8UB4 - chains D and G of the 10 polymer chains in the assembly; structure by electron microscopy, 2.90 A resolution.

Chain D:
Molecule: Cell division control protein 48
Source organism: Saccharomyces cerevisiae
Notes: EC 3.6.4.6
UniProt: P25694 (CDC48_YEAST); residue numbers follow UniProt; this construct covers 1-835
Amino-acid sequence (835 residues; row label = number of the first residue in the row):
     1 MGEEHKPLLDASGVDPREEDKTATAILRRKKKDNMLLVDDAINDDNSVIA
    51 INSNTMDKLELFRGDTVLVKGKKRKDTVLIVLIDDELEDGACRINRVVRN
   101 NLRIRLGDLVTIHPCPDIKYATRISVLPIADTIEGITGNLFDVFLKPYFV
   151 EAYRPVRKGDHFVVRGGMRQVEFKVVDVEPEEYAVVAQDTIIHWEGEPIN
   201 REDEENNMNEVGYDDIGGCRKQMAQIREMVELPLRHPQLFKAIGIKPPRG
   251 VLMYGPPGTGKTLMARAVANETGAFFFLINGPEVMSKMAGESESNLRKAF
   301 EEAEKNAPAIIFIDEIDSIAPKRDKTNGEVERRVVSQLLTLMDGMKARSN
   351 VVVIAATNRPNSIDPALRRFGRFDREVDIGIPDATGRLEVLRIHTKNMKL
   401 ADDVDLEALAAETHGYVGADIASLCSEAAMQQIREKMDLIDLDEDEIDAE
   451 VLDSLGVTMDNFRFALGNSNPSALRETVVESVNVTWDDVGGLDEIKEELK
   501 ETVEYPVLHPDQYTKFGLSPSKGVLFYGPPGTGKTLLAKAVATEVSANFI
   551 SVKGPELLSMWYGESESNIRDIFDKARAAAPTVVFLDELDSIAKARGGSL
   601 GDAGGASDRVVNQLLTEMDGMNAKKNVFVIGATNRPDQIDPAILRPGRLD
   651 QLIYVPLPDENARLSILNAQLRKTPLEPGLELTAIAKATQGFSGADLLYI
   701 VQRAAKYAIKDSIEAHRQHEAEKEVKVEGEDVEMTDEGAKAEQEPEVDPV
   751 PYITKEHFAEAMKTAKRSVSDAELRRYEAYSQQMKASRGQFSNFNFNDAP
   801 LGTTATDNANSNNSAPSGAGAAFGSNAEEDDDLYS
Disordered / not traced: 1-210, 441-447, 723-747, 797-835
UniProt features mapped onto this chain:
  - binding site (ATP): P257 to L263, N358, H394, G531 to L536
  - modified residue: S472 (Phosphoserine), S519 (Phosphoserine), T735 (Phosphothreonine), S770 (Phosphoserine)
  - cross-link (Glycyl lysine isopeptide (Lys-Gly)): K305 (interchain with G-Cter in ubiquitin), K322 (interchain with G-Cter in ubiquitin), K346 (interchain with G-Cter in ubiquitin), K522 (interchain with G-Cter in ubiquitin), K539 (interchain with G-Cter in ubiquitin), K594 (interchain with G-Cter in ubiquitin), K673 (interchain with G-Cter in ubiquitin)
  - mutagenesis: K261 (K261A: Moderate reduction in growth rate; K261T: Probable loss of ATP binding. Complete loss of catalytic activity), E315 (E315A: Moderate reduction in growth rate; E315D: Severe loss of catalytic activity without affecting cooperativity between the 2 ATP-binding regions. Slight reduction in growth rate ...), N358 (N358A: Slight reduction in growth rate. Restores cell growth; when associated with Q-315), R369 (R369A: No effect on growth rate. Restores cell growth; when associated with Q-315), P471 (P471A/S: Restores cell growth; when associated with Q-315), R475 (R475H: Restores cell growth; when associated with Q-315), K534 (K534A/T: Severe loss of catalytic activity. Lethal), E588 (E588D: Moderate reduction in growth rate; E588Q: Lethal), R645 (R645A: Lethal)
Ion coordination: Mg2+ site 1: T262 (together with 08T); Mg2+ site 2: T535 (together with 08T)
Residues lining bound ligands:
  - 08T ([[[(2R,3S,4R,5R)-5-(6-aminopurin-9-yl)-3,4-bis(oxidanyl)oxolan-2-yl]methoxy-oxidanyl-phosphoryl]oxy-oxidanyl-phosphoryl]oxy-tris(fluoranyl)beryllium), molecule 1: D215, I216, G217, P256, P257, G258, T259, G260, K261, T262, L263, N358, V390, H394, G418, A419
  - 08T, molecule 2: D343, R369, R372
  - 08T, molecule 3: D488, V489, G490, L492, P529, P530, G531, T532, G533, K534, T535, L536, E588, N634, I666, Q670, G694, A695, L698
  - 08T, molecule 4: D619, R645, R648
From the paper describing this entry:
  - binding site for Substrate (chain G): K287 to A289, M560 to Y562
  - catalytic residues: E315, R369, R372, E588, R645, R648 (citing earlier work)
  - binding site for 08T: R369, R372, R645, R648

Chain G:
Molecule: Substrate
Source organism: Saccharomyces cerevisiae
Amino-acid sequence (22 residues; each row starts with the number of its first residue):
     1 AAAAAAAAAAAAAVAVAVAVAA

How chain D and chain G interact:
Pairs across the interface - 12 pairs, chain D then chain G:
  M288(D) - A6(G)
  M288(D) - A7(G)  hydrophobic
  V330(D) - A8(G)
  M560(D) - A19(G)
  M560(D) - V20(G)  hydrogen bond (backbone-backbone)
  W561(D) - V18(G)
  W561(D) - A19(G)  hydrophobic
  W561(D) - V20(G)
  Y562(D) - V18(G)
  Y562(D) - V20(G)  hydrophobic
  D602(D) - A21(G)
  A603(D) - A22(G)  hydrophobic
Also at the interface, not in a pair above, chain D (10 interface residues in all): K287, A289, A606
Also at the interface, not in a pair above, chain G (10 interface residues in all): A5, A9

Overview:
Chain D and chain G each contribute 10 residues to their interface; the contacts include 1 hydrogen bond. Its
one hydrogen bond, M560(D)-V20(G), is backbone to backbone. From the paper: catalytic residues E315(D),
R369(D) and R372(D) among others; a binding site for 08T at R369(D), R372(D) and R645(D) among others.
Here chain D is Cell division control protein 48 and chain G is Substrate, both from Saccharomyces cerevisiae.
Entry 8UB4 (Cdc48-Shp1 unfolding native substrate, consensus structure) was determined by electron microscopy
(same publication as 8U7T, 8U8I, 8U9C, 8U9P, 8U9Q, 8U9Z and 3 further entries).
